3MGT - chains A and B of the 3 polymer chains in the assembly; structure by X-ray diffraction, 2.20 A resolution.

# Chain A
Molecule: HLA class I histocompatibility antigen, A-2 alpha chain
From: Homo sapiens
Notes: fragment: Extracellular domain
UniProtKB: P01892 (1A02_HUMAN); residues 1-275 here correspond to UniProt positions 25-299 (UniProt number = residue number + 24)
Amino-acid sequence (275 residues; each row starts with the number of its first residue):
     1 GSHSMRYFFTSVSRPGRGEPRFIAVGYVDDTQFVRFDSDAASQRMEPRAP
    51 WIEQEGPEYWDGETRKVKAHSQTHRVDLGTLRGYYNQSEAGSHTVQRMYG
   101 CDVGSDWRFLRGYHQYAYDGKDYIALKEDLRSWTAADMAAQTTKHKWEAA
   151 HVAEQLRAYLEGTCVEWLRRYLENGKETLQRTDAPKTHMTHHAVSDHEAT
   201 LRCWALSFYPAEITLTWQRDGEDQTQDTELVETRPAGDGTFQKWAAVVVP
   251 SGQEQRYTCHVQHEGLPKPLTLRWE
Disulfides: C101-C164, C203-C259

# Chain B
Molecule: Beta-2-microglobulin
From: Homo sapiens
UniProtKB: P61769 (B2MG_HUMAN); residues 1-99 here correspond to UniProt positions 21-119 (UniProt number = residue number + 20)
Amino-acid sequence (100 residues; each row starts with the number of its first residue; numbering starts at 0):
     0 MIQRTPKIQVYSRHPAENGKSNFLNCYVSGFHPSDIEVDLLKNGERIEKV
    50 EHSDLSFSKDWSFYLLYYTEFTPTEKDEYACRVNHVTLSQPKIVKWDRDM
Construct notes: initiating methionine (0)
Curated features (UniProtKB/Swiss-Prot):
  - modified residue: Q2 (Pyrrolidone carboxylic acid)
  - glycosylation: I1 (N-linked (Glc) (glycation) isoleucine), K19 (N-linked (Glc) (glycation) lysine), K41 (N-linked (Glc) (glycation) lysine), K48 (N-linked (Glc) (glycation) lysine), K58 (N-linked (Glc) (glycation) lysine), K91 (N-linked (Glc) (glycation) lysine), K94 (N-linked (Glc) (glycation) lysine)
Disulfides: C25-C80

# Interface between chain A and chain B
Residue-residue contacts (61):
  F8(A) with S55(B); F56(B), hydrophobic
  F9(A) with F56(B)
  T10(A) with L54(B); F56(B); F62(B)
  V12(A) with S33(B)
  I23(A) with L54(B)
  V25(A) with D53(B); L54(B); S55(B)
  Y27(A) with S55(B); Y63(B), hydrogen bond
  Q32(A) with D53(B), hydrogen bond
  R35(A) with D53(B), salt bridge
  R48(A) with D53(B), salt bridge
  H93(A) with M0(B)
  Q96(A) with H31(B), hydrogen bond; F56(B); W60(B), hydrogen bond (side chain-backbone); F62(B)
  R97(A) with F56(B)
  M98(A) with K58(B)
  Q115(A) with K58(B); W60(B)
  Y116(A) with W60(B)
  A117(A) with W60(B), hydrophobic
  D119(A) with M0(B); I1(B); H31(B)
  G120(A) with I1(B); R3(B), hydrogen bond (backbone-side chain); H31(B); W60(B)
  K121(A) with I1(B)
  D122(A) with W60(B), hydrogen bond
  H192(A) with D98(B), salt bridge
  R202(A) with D98(B), hydrogen bond (side chain-backbone); M99(B)
  W204(A) with D98(B); M99(B)
  V231(A) with Q8(B)
  E232(A) with K6(B), salt bridge; Q8(B), hydrogen bond (backbone-side chain); Y26(B); S28(B), hydrogen bond
  R234(A) with Q8(B), hydrogen bond; Y10(B); M99(B), hydrogen bond (side chain-backbone)
  P235(A) with Y10(B), hydrogen bond (backbone-side chain); N24(B); Y26(B); L65(B), hydrophobic
  A236(A) with R12(B), hydrogen bond (backbone-side chain); N24(B), hydrogen bond (backbone-side chain)
  G237(A) with R12(B), hydrogen bond (backbone-side chain)
  D238(A) with R12(B)
  Q242(A) with Y10(B); S11(B), hydrogen bond (side chain-backbone); R12(B), hydrogen bond (side chain-backbone)
  W244(A) with M99(B), hydrogen bond (side chain-backbone)
Also at the interface, not in a pair above, chain A (39 interface residues in all): Q87, S92, T94, Y113, L206, T233
Also at the interface, not in a pair above, chain B (26 interface residues in all): P14, D59

# Overview
Chain A and chain B form an interface of 39 and 26 residues respectively; the contacts include 18 hydrogen
bonds and 4 salt bridges. Polar contacts include R35(A)-D53(B), R48(A)-D53(B) and H192(A)-D98(B).
Here chain A is HLA class I histocompatibility antigen, A-2 alpha chain and chain B is Beta-2-microglobulin,
both from Homo sapiens. Entry 3MGT (Crystal structure of a H5-specific CTL epitope variant derived from H5N1
influenza virus in complex with ...) was determined by X-ray diffraction (same publication as 3MGO).
